7QGO - chain A; structure by X-ray diffraction, 2.21 A resolution.

# Chain A
Protein: 5'-nucleotidase
From: Homo sapiens
Notes: EC 3.1.3.5
UniProtKB: P21589 (5NTD_HUMAN); residues 27-549 here = UniProt positions 27-549
Sequence (541 residues; each row starts with the number of its first residue):
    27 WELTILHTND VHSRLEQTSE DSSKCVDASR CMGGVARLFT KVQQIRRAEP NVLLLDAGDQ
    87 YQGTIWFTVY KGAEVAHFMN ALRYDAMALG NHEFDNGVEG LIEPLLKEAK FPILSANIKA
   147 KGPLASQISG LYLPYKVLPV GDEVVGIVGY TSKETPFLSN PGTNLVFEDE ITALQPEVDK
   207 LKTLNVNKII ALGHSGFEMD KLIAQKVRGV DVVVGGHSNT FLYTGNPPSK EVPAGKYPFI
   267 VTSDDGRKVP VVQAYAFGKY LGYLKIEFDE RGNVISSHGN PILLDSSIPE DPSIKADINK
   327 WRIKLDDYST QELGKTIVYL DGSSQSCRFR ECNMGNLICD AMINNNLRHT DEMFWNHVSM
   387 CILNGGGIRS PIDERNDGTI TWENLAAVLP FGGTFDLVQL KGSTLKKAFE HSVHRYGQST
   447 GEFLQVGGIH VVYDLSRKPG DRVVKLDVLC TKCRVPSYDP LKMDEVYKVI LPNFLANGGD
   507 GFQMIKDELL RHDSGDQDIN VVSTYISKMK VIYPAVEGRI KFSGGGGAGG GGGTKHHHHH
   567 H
Unresolved in the structure: 550-567
Construct notes: engineered mutation Asp53 (Asn in P21589), Asp311 (Asn in P21589), Asp333 (Asn in P21589), Asp403 (Asn in P21589); expression tag (550-567)
Cystine bridges: Cys51-Cys57, Cys353-Cys358, Cys365-Cys387, Cys476-Cys479
Bound ions: Zn2+ site 1: Asp36, His38, Asp85 (together with BW0); Zn2+ site 2: Asp85, Asn117, His220, His243 (together with BW0)
Small-molecule neighbours: BW0 ([[(2R,3S,4R,5R)-5-[(4E)-4-[(4-methoxycarbonylphenyl)methoxyimino]-3-methyl-2-oxidanylidene-pyrimidin-1-yl]-3,4-bis(oxidanyl)oxolan-2-yl]methoxy-oxidanyl-phosphoryl]methylphosphonic acid): Asp36, His38, Asp85, Gln88, Asn117, His118, Asp121, Asn122, Leu184, Ser185, Asn186, His220, His243, Asn245, Arg354, Asn390, Gly392, Gly393, Arg395, Pro416, Phe417, Gly447, Glu448, Phe500, Asp506
From the paper describing this entry:
  - binding site for BW0: Gln88, Asn390, Phe417, Phe500
  - conformationally variable residues (side-chain flip): Gln88, Phe417
  - binding site for BW0: His118, Asn186, Arg354, Arg395, Asp506 (from molecular simulation)

# Summary
Bound to chain A: compound BW0. Asp36, His38 and Asp85 coordinate Zn2+ site 1. Asp85, Asn117, His220 and
His243 form the Zn2+ site 2. The paper reports a binding site for BW0 at Gln88, Asn390 and Phe417 among
others; conformational variability at Gln88 and Phe417.
Chain A is 5'-nucleotidase (Homo sapiens); the structure, Human CD73 (ecto 5'-nucleotidase) in complex with
MRS4602 (a 3-methyl-CMPCP derivative, compound 21 in paper) in ..., was determined by X-ray diffraction
together with 7QGL and 7QGM from the same study.
